Entry 1O4Y (X-ray diffraction, 1.48 A resolution); this record covers chain A.

== Chain A ==
Name: beta-agarase A
Organism: Zobellia galactanivorans
Notes: EC 3.2.1.81
UniProt: Q9RGX9 (Q9RGX9_9FLAO); numbering as in UniProt (aligned over 20-295)
Sequence (288 residues; numbered 17 to 304; the number before each row is that of its first residue):
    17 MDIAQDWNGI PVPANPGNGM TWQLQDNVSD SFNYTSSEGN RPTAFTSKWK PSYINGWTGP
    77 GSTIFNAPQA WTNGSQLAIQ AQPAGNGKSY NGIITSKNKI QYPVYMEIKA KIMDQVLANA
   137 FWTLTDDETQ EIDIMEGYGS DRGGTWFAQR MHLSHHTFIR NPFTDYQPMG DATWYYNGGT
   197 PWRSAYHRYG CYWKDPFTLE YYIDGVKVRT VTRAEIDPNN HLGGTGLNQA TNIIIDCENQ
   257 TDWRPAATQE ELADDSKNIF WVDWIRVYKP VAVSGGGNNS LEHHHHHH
Not modelled in the structure: 17-19, 290-304
Sequence notes: cloning artifact (17-19, 296-298); expression tag (299-304)
Bound ions: Ca2+: D22, S47, N49, S91, D279

== Summary ==
The Ca2+ site is built by D22, S47, N49, S91 and D279.
Chain A is beta-agarase A (Zobellia galactanivorans); the structure, The three-dimensional structure of
beta-agarase A from zobellia galactanivorans, was determined by X-ray diffraction (same publication as 1O4Z).
